PDB entry 3F1O | X-ray diffraction, 1.60 A resolution | chains A and B

# Chain A
Protein: Endothelial PAS domain-containing protein 1
Organism: Homo sapiens
Notes: fragment: HIF2 alpha C-terminal PAS domain
Reference sequence: Q99814 (EPAS1_HUMAN); residue numbers follow UniProt; this construct covers 239-350
Amino-acid sequence (117 residues; numbered 234 to 350; the number before each row is that of its first residue):
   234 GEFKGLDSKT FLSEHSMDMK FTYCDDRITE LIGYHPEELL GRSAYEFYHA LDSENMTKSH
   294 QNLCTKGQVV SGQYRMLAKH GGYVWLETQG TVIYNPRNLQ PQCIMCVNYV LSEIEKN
Not modelled in the structure: 234-235, 329-333, 350
Sequence notes: expression tag (234-238); engineered mutation Glu247 (Arg in Q99814)
Residues lining bound ligands: 2XY (N-[2-nitro-4-(trifluoromethyl)phenyl]morpholin-4-amine): Phe244, Ser246, His248, Met252, Phe254, Ala277, Tyr281, Met289, Ser292, His293, Leu296, Val302, Ser304, Tyr307, Met309, Leu319, Thr321, Gly323, Ile337, Cys339, Asn341

# Chain B
Protein: Aryl hydrocarbon receptor nuclear translocator
Organism: Homo sapiens
Notes: fragment: ARNT C-terminal PAS domain
Reference sequence: P27540 (ARNT_HUMAN); numbering as in UniProt (aligned over 356-470)
Amino-acid sequence (121 residues; row label = number of the first residue in the row):
   350 GEFKGLNVCQ PTRFISRHNI EGIFTFVDHR CVATVGYQPQ ELLGKNIVEF CHPEDQQLLR
   410 DSFQQVVKLK GQVLSVMFRF RSKNQEWLWM RTSSFTFQNP YSDEIEYIIC TNTNVKNSSQ
   470 E
Not modelled in the structure: 350-356, 469-470
Sequence notes: expression tag (350-355); engineered mutation Arg362 (Glu in P27540)

# How chain A and chain B interact
Contacting residue pairs (38; chain A residue first):
  Leu239(A) - Asn448(B)
  Leu239(A) - Ser451(B)
  Leu239(A) - Glu453(B)
  Asp240(A) - Arg366(B)  salt bridge
  Leu245(A) - Ile364(B)  hydrophobic
  Leu245(A) - Ile458(B)  hydrophobic
  Glu247(A) - Arg362(B)  salt bridge
  Glu247(A) - Ile364(B)
  Glu247(A) - Arg379(B)  salt bridge
  Tyr256(A) - Ile364(B)  hydrophobic
  Tyr256(A) - Phe375(B)
  Tyr256(A) - Asp377(B)
  Tyr256(A) - Arg379(B)
  Asp258(A) - Phe375(B)
  Arg260(A) - Arg366(B)
  Gln301(A) - Gly420(B)  hydrogen bond (side chain-backbone)
  Gln301(A) - Gln421(B)
  Glu320(A) - Tyr450(B)
  Gln322(A) - Phe444(B)
  Gln322(A) - Thr445(B)
  Gln322(A) - Phe446(B)
  Thr324(A) - Val422(B)
  Ile326(A) - Ser442(B)
  Ile326(A) - Thr460(B)
  Asn328(A) - Arg440(B)
  Gln335(A) - Pro360(B)
  Gln335(A) - Arg362(B)
  Gln335(A) - Thr462(B)  hydrogen bond
  Cys336(A) - Arg362(B)
  Met338(A) - Ile364(B)  hydrophobic
  Met338(A) - Phe444(B)  hydrophobic
  Met338(A) - Ile458(B)  hydrophobic
  Met338(A) - Thr460(B)  hydrogen bond
  Val340(A) - Phe446(B)  hydrophobic
  Val340(A) - Ile458(B)  hydrophobic
  Tyr342(A) - Asn448(B)
  Tyr342(A) - Tyr450(B)  hydrophobic
  Leu344(A) - Tyr450(B)  hydrophobic
Also at the interface, not in a pair above, chain A (23 interface residues in all): Thr243, Thr255, Gln306, Val325
Also at the interface, not in a pair above, chain B (24 interface residues in all): Tyr456, Cys459

# Summary
23 residues of chain A face 24 of chain B across their interface, with 3 hydrogen bonds and 3 salt bridges.
Polar contacts include Asp240(A)-Arg366(B), Glu247(A)-Arg362(B) and Glu247(A)-Arg379(B). Bound to chain A:
compound 2XY.
Chain A is Endothelial PAS domain-containing protein 1 and chain B is Aryl hydrocarbon receptor nuclear
translocator, both from Homo sapiens; the structure, Crystal structure of the high affinity heterodimer of
HIF2 alpha and ARNT C-terminal PAS domains, with ..., was determined by X-ray diffraction together with 3F1N
and 3F1P from the same study.
